PDB entry 4PMI | X-ray diffraction, 3.20 A resolution | chains B and C of the 3 polymer chains in the assembly

== Chain B (and C) ==
Molecule: Protein Rev
Source organism: Human immunodeficiency virus type 1 group M subtype B
Notes: chain C of this document is another copy of the same molecule, construct and numbering; everything in this record applies to it too
Reference sequence: P69718 (REV_HV1H3); residue numbers follow UniProt; this construct covers 1-70
Chain sequence (72 residues; row label = number of the first residue in the row; numbers below 1 keep their minus sign (Gly-1 is residue -1)):
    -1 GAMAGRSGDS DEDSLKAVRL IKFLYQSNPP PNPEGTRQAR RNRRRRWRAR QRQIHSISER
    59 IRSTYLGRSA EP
Disordered / not traced: -1 to 10, 64-70 (chain C: -1 to 12, 65-70)
Sequence notes: expression tag (-1 to 0); engineered mutation Ser12 (Leu in P69718), Ala47 (Glu in P69718), Arg60 (Leu in P69718)
UniProt features mapped onto this chain:
  - region: Leu18 to Asn26 (Homomultimerization)
  - motif: Thr34 to Arg50 (Nuclear localization signal and RNA-binding (RRE))
  - modified residue (Phosphoserine): Ser5, Ser8
  - mutagenesis: Arg4 to Ser5 (Partial loss of expression of unspliced viral transcripts. No effect on phosphorylation), Ser8 to Asp9 (No effect on expression of unspliced viral transcripts. Decreased phosphorylation. No effect on subcellular location), Arg17 (R17D: No effect on expression of unspliced viral transcripts. No effect on phosphorylation. Expressed in nucleus and slightly in cytoplasm), Tyr23 to Asn26 (Complete loss of expression of unspliced viral transcripts. No effect on phosphorylation. Expressed in nucleus and slightly in cytoplasm), Arg38 to Arg39 (Complete loss of expression of unspliced viral transcripts. Decreased phosphorylation. Expressed in cytoplasm and slightly in nucleus), Arg41 to Arg44 (Complete loss of expression of unspliced viral transcripts. Complete loss of phosphorylation. Expressed in cytoplasm and slightly in nucleus), Ser54 to Ser56 (Complete loss of expression of unspliced viral transcripts. No effect on phosphorylation. Expressed in nucleus and slightly in cytoplasm), Ser61 to Thr62 (No effect on expression of unspliced viral transcripts. No effect on phosphorylation. Expressed in nucleus and slightly in cytoplasm), Ser67 to Ala68 (No effect on expression of unspliced viral transcripts. No effect on phosphorylation. No effect on subcellular location)
From the paper describing this entry:
  - conformationally variable residues (domain motion): Phe21, Ile55
  - self-association interface (contacts with another copy of this molecule); pairs are residue here / residue on that copy: Gln51-Gln51 (hydrogen bond), Leu18, Leu22, Ile55, Ile59
  - mutagenesis - R38A (10-fold), R39A (30-50-fold), N40A (100-fold), R44A (250-fold), Q51A (30-fold): decreased binding to Rev-Response-Element RNA
  - mutagenesis - Q51A (Kd 280 pM): decreased binding to full-length RRE (234 nucleotides)
  - binding site for Rev-Response-Element RNA: Asn40, Arg43, Arg44
  - mutagenesis - Q51A: unchanged growth

== How chain B and chain C interact ==
Pairs across the interface (12):
  Ala15(B) - Tyr63(C)  hydrophobic
  Leu18(B) - Tyr63(C)  hydrophobic
  Leu22(B) - Arg58(C)
  Ser25(B) - Arg58(C)
  Gln51(B) - Gln51(C)  hydrogen bond
  Gln51(B) - Ile55(C)
  Ile55(B) - Leu18(C)  hydrophobic
  Ile55(B) - Leu22(C)  hydrophobic
  Ile55(B) - Ile59(C)  hydrophobic
  Arg58(B) - Phe21(C)
  Ile59(B) - Leu18(C)  hydrophobic
  Thr62(B) - Leu13(C)
Other interface residues (no listed pair), chain B (11 interface residues in all): Lys14, Ser54
Other interface residues (no listed pair), chain C (11 interface residues in all): Ile52, Thr62

== In short ==
Chain B and chain C each contribute 11 residues to their interface; the contacts include 1 hydrogen bond. The
hydrogen-bonded pair is Gln51(B)-Gln51(C). The paper reports a binding site for Rev-Response-Element RNA at
Asn40(B), Arg43(B) and Arg44(B); R38A, R39A and N40A of chain B, among others, reduce binding to
Rev-Response-Element RNA; 5 substitutions were tested in all.
Both chains are Protein Rev (Human immunodeficiency virus type 1 group M subtype B). Entry 4PMI (Crystal
structure of Rev and Rev-response-element RNA complex) was determined by X-ray diffraction.
